PDB entry 8C0J | X-ray diffraction, 3.38 A resolution | chains A and B

# Chain A
Name: N-acetylmuramoyl-L-alanine amidase
From: Citrobacter rodentium
Notes: EC 3.5.1.28
UniProt: A0A482PQR2 (A0A482PQR2_CITRO); residue numbers follow UniProt; this construct covers 190-422
Amino-acid sequence (234 residues; numbered 189 to 422; the number before each row is that of its first residue):
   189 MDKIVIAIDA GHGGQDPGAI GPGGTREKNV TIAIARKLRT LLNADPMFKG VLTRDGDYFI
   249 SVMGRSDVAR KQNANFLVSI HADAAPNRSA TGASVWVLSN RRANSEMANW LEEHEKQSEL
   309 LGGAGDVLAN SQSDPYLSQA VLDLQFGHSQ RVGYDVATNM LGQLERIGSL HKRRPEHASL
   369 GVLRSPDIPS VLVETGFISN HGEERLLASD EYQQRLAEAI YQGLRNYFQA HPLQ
Not modelled in the structure: 189, 289-321
Sequence notes: initiating methionine (189)
Bound ions: Zn2+: H200, E215, H269
What the authors report for this chain:
  - conformationally variable residues (side-chain flip): D271, E303

# Chain B
Name: Murein hydrolase activator EnvC
From: Citrobacter rodentium
UniProt: A0A482PID1 (A0A482PID1_CITRO); numbering as in UniProt (aligned over 293-427)
Amino-acid sequence (149 residues; row label = number of the first residue in the row):
   279 MGSSHHHHHH SQDPMSRTGG LGSPRGQAYW PVRGPTLHRY GEQLQGELRW KGMVIGASEG
   339 TEVKAIADGR VILADWLQGY GLVVVVEHGK GDMSLYGYNQ SALVSVGTQV RAGQPIALVG
   399 SSGGQGRPSL YFEIRRQGQA VNPQPWLGR
Not modelled in the structure: 279-296
Sequence notes: initiating methionine (279); expression tag (280-292)

# How chain A and chain B interact
Pairs across the interface - 33 pairs, chain A then chain B:
  D322(A) with E365(B)
  Y324(A) with G369(B); M371(B); Q415(B); G416(B)
  L325(A) with I350(B), hydrophobic; L351(B), hydrophobic
  Q327(A) with G416(B); Q417(B)
  A328(A) with R413(B)
  V329(A) with L351(B), hydrophobic; L355(B), hydrophobic
  D331(A) with K329(B), salt bridge; R413(B), salt bridge
  L332(A) with L355(B), hydrophobic; Y358(B), hydrogen bond (backbone-side chain); L373(B), hydrophobic; E411(B); R413(B)
  G335(A) with L326(B); Y358(B)
  H336(A) with Q356(B), hydrogen bond; G357(B); Y358(B), hydrogen bond (backbone-side chain)
  Q338(A) with L326(B)
  R339(A) with L322(B); Q323(B); L326(B); Y358(B), hydrogen bond
  Y342(A) with Q323(B)
  D343(A) with Q323(B), hydrogen bond
  H365(A) with E325(B)
  L421(A) with Q356(B)
Interface residues without a listed pair, chain A (18 interface residues in all): Q333, H419
Interface residues without a listed pair, chain B (24 interface residues in all): G324, V363, K368, Q403
From the paper, about this interface:
  - interface residues, chain B: G319(B)

# In short
Chain A and chain B form an interface of 18 and 24 residues respectively, with 5 hydrogen bonds and 2 salt
bridges. Polar contacts include D331(A)-K329(B), D331(A)-R413(B) and L332(A)-Y358(B). H200(A), E215(A) and
H269(A) coordinate Zn2+. From the paper: the interface residue G319(B); conformational variability at D271(A)
and E303(A).
Here chain A is N-acetylmuramoyl-L-alanine amidase and chain B is Murein hydrolase activator EnvC, both from
Citrobacter rodentium. Entry 8C0J (Structure of AmiB enzymatic domain bound to the EnvC LytM domain) was
determined by X-ray diffraction (same publication as 8C2O).
